PDB entry 4PDW | X-ray diffraction, 3.00 A resolution | chains C and D of the 4 polymer chains in the assembly

[Chain C]
Name: Genome polyprotein
From: Human rhinovirus 14
Notes: EC 3.4.22.29, 3.6.1.15, 3.4.22.28, 2.7.7.48; fragment: resdiues 332-657
UniProt: P03303 (POLG_HRV14); residues 1-236 here correspond to UniProt positions 332-567 (UniProt number = residue number + 331)
Sequence (236 residues; each row starts with the number of its first residue):
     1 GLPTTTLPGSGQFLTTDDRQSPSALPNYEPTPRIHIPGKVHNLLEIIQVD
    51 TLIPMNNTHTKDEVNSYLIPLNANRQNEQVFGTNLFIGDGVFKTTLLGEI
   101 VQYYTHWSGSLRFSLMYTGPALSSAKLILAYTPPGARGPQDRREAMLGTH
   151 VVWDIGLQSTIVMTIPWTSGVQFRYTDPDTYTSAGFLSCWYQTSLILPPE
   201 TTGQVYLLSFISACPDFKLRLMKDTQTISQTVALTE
Not modelled in the structure: 232-236
Residues lining bound ligands: 2XK (4-[(4,5-dimethoxy-2-nitrophenyl)acetyl]benzonitrile): Ala24, Leu25, Leu221
UniProt features mapped onto this chain:
  - region: Ala233 to Glu236 (Amphipathic alpha-helix)

[Chain D]
Name: Capsid protein VP4/VP2
From: Rhinovirus B
UniProt: F5A5A0 (F5A5A0_9ENTO); residues 1-68 here correspond to UniProt positions 2-69 (UniProt number = residue number + 1)
Sequence (68 residues; each row starts with the number of its first residue):
     1 GAQVSTQKSGSHENQNILTNGSNQTFTVINYYKDAASTSSAGQSLSMDPS
    51 KFTEPVKDLMLKGAPALN
Not modelled in the structure: 1-26

[Chain C / chain D interface]
Pairs across the interface - 32 pairs, chain C then chain D:
  Asp18(C) with Ser39(D); Ser40(D), hydrogen bond (side chain-backbone)
  Arg19(C) with Ser39(D)
  Gln20(C) with Ile29(D), hydrogen bond (side chain-backbone); Asn30(D); Tyr31(D), hydrogen bond (side chain-backbone); Ser37(D)
  Ser21(C) with Tyr32(D); Ser37(D), hydrogen bond (backbone-side chain)
  Pro22(C) with Tyr32(D); Ser37(D)
  Ser23(C) with Asp34(D); Ser37(D), hydrogen bond (backbone-side chain)
  Pro26(C) with Asp34(D)
  Asn27(C) with Asp34(D), hydrogen bond (backbone-side chain)
  Gly38(C) with Lys51(D); Phe52(D)
  Lys39(C) with Lys51(D), hydrogen bond (backbone-side chain); Phe52(D)
  Val40(C) with Phe52(D), hydrophobic
  His41(C) with Ser44(D); Ser46(D)
  Asn42(C) with Met47(D)
  Glu45(C) with Met47(D); Asp48(D), hydrogen bond (side chain-backbone); Pro49(D)
  Gln48(C) with Pro49(D); Thr53(D)
  Val49(C) with Phe52(D), hydrophobic; Thr53(D)
  Gln158(C) with Ala66(D); Leu67(D), hydrogen bond (side chain-backbone)
Also at the interface, not in a pair above, chain C (20 interface residues in all): Leu44, Ile46, Leu157
Also at the interface, not in a pair above, chain D (21 interface residues in all): Thr38, Gln43, Pro65

[Overview]
20 residues of chain C face 21 of chain D across their interface; the contacts include 9 hydrogen bonds. Polar
contacts include Asp18(C)-Ser40(D), Gln20(C)-Ile29(D) and Gln20(C)-Tyr31(D). Chain C binds compound 2XK.
Here chain C is Genome polyprotein (Human rhinovirus 14) and chain D is Capsid protein VP4/VP2 (Rhinovirus B).
Entry 4PDW (A benzonitrile analogue inhibits rhinovirus replication) was determined by X-ray diffraction.
